Entry 5E0H (X-ray diffraction, 1.95 A resolution); this record covers chain A.

[Chain A]
Molecule: Norovirus 3C-like protease
From: Norwalk virus
Notes: EC 3.4.22.66
UniProt: Q83883 (POLG_NVN68); residues 1-181 here correspond to UniProt positions 1101-1281 (UniProt number = residue number + 1100)
Sequence (188 residues; numbered -6 to 181; the number before each row is that of its first residue; numbers below 1 keep their minus sign (Met-6 is residue -6)):
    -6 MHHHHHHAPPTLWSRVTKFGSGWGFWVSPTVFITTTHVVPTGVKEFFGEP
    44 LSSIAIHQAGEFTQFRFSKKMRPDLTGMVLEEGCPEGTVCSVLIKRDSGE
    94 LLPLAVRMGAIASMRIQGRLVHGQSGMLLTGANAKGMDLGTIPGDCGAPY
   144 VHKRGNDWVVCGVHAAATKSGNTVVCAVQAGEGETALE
Not modelled in the structure: -6 to -1, 123-130, 174-181
Differences from the reference sequence: expression tag (-6 to 0)
Disulfide bonds: Cys77-Cys154
Glycans and other covalent adducts: compound 5LH linked to Cys139
Ligand contacts: 5LH ((phenylmethyl) N-[(9S,12S,15S)-9-(hydroxymethyl)-12-(2-methylpropyl)-6,11,14-tris(oxidanylidene)-1,5,10,13,18,19-hexazabicyclo[15.2.1]icosa-17(20),18-dien-15-yl]carbamate): His30, Ile109, Gln110, Arg112, Thr134, Ile135, Pro136, His157, Ala158, Ala159, Ala160, Thr161, Lys162
From the paper describing this entry:
  - binding site for 5LH: Cys139, Ala158, Ala160
  - catalytic residues: His30, Glu54 (citing earlier work)

[In short]
Compound 5LH is covalently linked to Cys139. From the paper: catalytic residues His30 and Glu54; a binding
site for 5LH at Cys139, Ala158 and Ala160.
Chain A is Norovirus 3C-like protease (Norwalk virus); the structure, 1.95 A resolution structure of Norovirus
3CL protease in complex with a triazole-based macrocyclic (18-mer) inhibitor, was determined by X-ray
diffraction (same publication as 5E0G and 5E0J).
